PDB entry 1YWH | X-ray diffraction, 2.70 A resolution | chains K and M of the 16 polymer chains in the assembly

[Chain K (and M)]
Protein: Urokinase plasminogen activator surface receptor
Source organism: Homo sapiens
Notes: chain M of this document is another copy of the same molecule, construct and numbering; everything in this record applies to it too
Reference sequence: Q9UMV0 (UPAR_HUMAN); residues 1-313 here correspond to UniProt positions 23-335 (UniProt number = residue number + 22)
Chain sequence (313 residues; numbered 1 to 313; the number before each row is that of its first residue):
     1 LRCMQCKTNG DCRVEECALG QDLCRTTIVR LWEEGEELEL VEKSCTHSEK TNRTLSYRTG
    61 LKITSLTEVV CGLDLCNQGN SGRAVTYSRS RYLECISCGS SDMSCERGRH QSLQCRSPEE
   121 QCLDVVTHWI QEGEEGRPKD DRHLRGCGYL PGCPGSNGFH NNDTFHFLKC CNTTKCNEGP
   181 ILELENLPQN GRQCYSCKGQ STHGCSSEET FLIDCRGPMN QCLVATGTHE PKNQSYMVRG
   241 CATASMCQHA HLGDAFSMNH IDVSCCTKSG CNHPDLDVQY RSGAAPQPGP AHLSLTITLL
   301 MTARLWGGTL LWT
Disordered / not traced: 79-89, 131-138, 277-313 (chain M: 82-87, 132-139, 278-313)
Construct notes: conflict Gln200 (Asn222 in Q9UMV0)
Disulfides: Cys3-Cys24, Cys6-Cys12, Cys17-Cys45, Cys71-Cys76, Cys95-Cys122, Cys98-Cys105, Cys115-Cys147, Cys153-Cys170, Cys171-Cys176, Cys194-Cys222, Cys197-Cys205, Cys215-Cys241, Cys247-Cys265, Cys266-Cys271
Covalently attached groups: glycan linked to Asn52; N-acetylglucosamine (NAG) linked to Asn162, Asn172, Asn233
Reported in the primary citation:
  - post-translational modification sites: Asn52, Asn162, Asn172, Asn233
  - binding site for N-acetylglucosamine: Asn162
  - mutagenesis - N52Q, N162Q, N172Q, N233Q: unchanged binding to uPA (citing earlier work)

[Interface between chain K and chain M]
Residue-residue contacts - 13 pairs, chain K then chain M:
  Thr8(K) - Cys12(M)
  Asn9(K) - Asp11(M)
  Asn9(K) - Cys12(M)
  Glu33(K) - Gln78(M)
  Glu34(K) - Asn80(M)
  Glu34(K) - Ser81(M)
  Leu38(K) - Gln78(M)
  Leu38(K) - Gly79(M)
  Leu40(K) - Gln78(M)
  Glu230(K) - Leu1(M)
  Glu230(K) - Cys17(M)
  Glu230(K) - Ala18(M)
  Glu230(K) - Leu19(M)
Interface residues without a listed pair, chain K (12 interface residues in all): Leu31, Glu36, Ser101, His229, Pro231
Interface residues without a listed pair, chain M (14 interface residues in all): Met4, Arg13, Glu16, Leu73

[Summary]
12 residues of chain K face 14 of chain M across their interface. Covalently linked N-acetylglucosamine: at
Asn162(K), Asn172(K) and Asn233(K). From the paper: a binding site for N-acetylglucosamine at Asn162(K); N52Q,
N162Q and N172Q of chain K, among others, leave binding to uPA unchanged.
Both chains are Urokinase plasminogen activator surface receptor (Homo sapiens). Entry 1YWH (crystal structure
of urokinase plasminogen activator receptor) was determined by X-ray diffraction.
